PDB entry 8DH6 | electron microscopy, 2.94 A resolution | chains d and f of the 9 polymer chains in the assembly

== Chain d ==
Protein: Cytochrome c oxidase subunit 4, mitochondrial
Source organism: Saccharomyces cerevisiae
Reference sequence: P04037 (COX4_YEAST); residues 26-155 here = UniProt positions 26-155
Chain sequence (130 residues; each row starts with the number of its first residue):
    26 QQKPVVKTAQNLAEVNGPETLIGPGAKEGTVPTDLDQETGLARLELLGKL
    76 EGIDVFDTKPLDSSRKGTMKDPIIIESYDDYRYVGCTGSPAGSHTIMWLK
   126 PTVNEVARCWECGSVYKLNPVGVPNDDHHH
Not modelled in the structure: 26-28, 150-155
Metal / ion sites: Zn2+: C111, H119, C134, C137
UniProt features mapped onto this chain:
  - binding site (Zn(2+)): C111, H119, C134, C137
  - modified residue: T55 (Phosphothreonine)

== Chain f ==
Protein: Cytochrome c oxidase subunit 6, mitochondrial
Source organism: Saccharomyces cerevisiae
Reference sequence: P00427 (COX6_YEAST); numbering as in UniProt (aligned over 41-148)
Chain sequence (108 residues; row label = number of the first residue in the row):
    41 SDAHDEETFEEFTARYEKEFDEAYDLFEVQRVLNNCFSYDLVPAPAVIEK
    91 ALRAARRVNDLPTAIRVFEALKYKVENEDQYKAYLDELKDVRQELGVPLK
   141 EELFPSSS
Not modelled in the structure: 41-44, 147-148

== How chain d and chain f interact ==
Pairs across the interface (15):
  K91(d) - E68(f)  salt bridge
  K91(d) - R71(f)
  M94(d) - Y64(f)  hydrogen bond (backbone-side chain)
  R133(d) - Y64(f)  hydrogen bond
  R133(d) - D65(f)  salt bridge
  R133(d) - F67(f)
  R133(d) - E68(f)  salt bridge
  W135(d) - F67(f)  hydrophobic
  W135(d) - R71(f)
  W135(d) - N74(f)
  E136(d) - R71(f)  hydrogen bond (backbone-side chain)
  E136(d) - N75(f)
  C137(d) - R71(f)
  G138(d) - E68(f)
  G138(d) - R71(f)
Also at the interface, not in a pair above, chain d (9 interface residues in all): T93, V140
Also at the interface, not in a pair above, chain f (8 interface residues in all): Q70

== In short ==
9 residues of chain d and 8 residues of chain f are in contact; the contacts include 3 hydrogen bonds and 3
salt bridges. Among the polar pairs are K91(d)-E68(f), R133(d)-D65(f) and R133(d)-E68(f). Curated annotation
(UniProt) lists 4 Zn2+-binding residues on chain d.
Chain d is Cytochrome c oxidase subunit 4, mitochondrial and chain f is Cytochrome c oxidase subunit 6,
mitochondrial, both from Saccharomyces cerevisiae; the structure, Cryo-EM structure of Saccharomyces
cerevisiae cytochrome c oxidase (Complex IV) extracted in lipid nanodiscs, was determined by electron
microscopy.
